Entry 9FAK (electron microscopy, 2.60 A resolution); this record covers chains B and C of the 9 polymer chains in the assembly.

# Chain B
Molecule: Gamma-aminobutyric acid receptor subunit beta-3
Organism: Homo sapiens
Reference sequence: P28472 (GBRB3_HUMAN); residues 7-447 here correspond to UniProt positions 32-472 (UniProt number = residue number + 25)
Amino-acid sequence (441 residues; each row starts with the number of its first residue):
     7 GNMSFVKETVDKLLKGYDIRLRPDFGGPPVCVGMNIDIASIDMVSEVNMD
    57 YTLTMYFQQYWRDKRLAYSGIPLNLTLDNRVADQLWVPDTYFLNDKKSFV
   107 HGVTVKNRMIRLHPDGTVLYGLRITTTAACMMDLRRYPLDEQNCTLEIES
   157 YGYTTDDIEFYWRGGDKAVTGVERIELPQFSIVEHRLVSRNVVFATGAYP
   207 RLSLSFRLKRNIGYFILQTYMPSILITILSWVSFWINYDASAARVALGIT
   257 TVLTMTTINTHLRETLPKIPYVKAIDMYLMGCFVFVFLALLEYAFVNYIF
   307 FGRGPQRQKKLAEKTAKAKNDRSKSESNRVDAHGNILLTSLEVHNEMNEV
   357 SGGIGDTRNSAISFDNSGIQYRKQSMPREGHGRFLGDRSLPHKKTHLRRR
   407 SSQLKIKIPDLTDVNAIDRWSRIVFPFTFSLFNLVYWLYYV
Not modelled in the structure: 7, 318-412
UniProt features mapped onto this chain:
  - binding site (benzamidine): Asp-95 to Tyr-97, Glu-155 to Tyr-157, Phe-200
  - binding site (4-aminobutanoate): Tyr-97, Glu-155, Tyr-157, Thr-202
  - binding site (histamine): Tyr-97, Ser-156, Tyr-157, Thr-202
  - glycosylation (N-linked (GlcNAc...) asparagine): Asn-8, Asn-80, Asn-149
Cystine bridges: Cys-136/Cys-150
Glycans and other covalent adducts: glycan linked to Asn-149

# Chain C
Molecule: Isoform 2 of Gamma-aminobutyric acid receptor subunit gamma-2
Organism: Homo sapiens
Reference sequence: P18507 (GBRG2_HUMAN); residues 25-428 here correspond to UniProt positions 64-467 (UniProt number = residue number + 39)
Amino-acid sequence (405 residues; row label = number of the first residue in the row):
    25 GDVTVILNNLLEGYDNKLRPDIGVKPTLIHTDMYVNSIGPVNAINMEYTI
    75 DIFFAQTWYDRRLKFNSTIKVLRLNSNMVGKIWIPDTFFRNSKKADAHWI
   125 TTPNRMLRIWNDGRVLYTLRLTIDAECQLQLHNFPMDEHSCPLEFSSYGY
   175 PREEIVYQWKRSSVEVGDTRSWRLYQFSFVGLRNTTEVVKTTSGDYVVMS
   225 VYFDLSRRMGYFTIQTYIPCTLIVVLSWVSFWINKDAVPARTSLGITTVL
   275 TMTTLSTIARKSLPKVSYVTAMDLFVSVCFIFVFSALVEYGTLHYFVSNR
   325 KPSKDKDKKKKNPAPTIDIRPRSATIQMNNATHLQERDEEYGYECLDGKD
   375 CASFFCCFEDCRTGAWRHGRIHIRIAKMDSYARIFFPTAFCLFNLVYWVS
   425 YLYLG
Not modelled in the structure: 326-368, 386-395
Differences from the reference sequence: expression tag (429)
Modified positions: Cys-380 (S-palmitoyl-L-cysteine; P1L); Cys-381 (S-palmitoyl-L-cysteine; P1L); Cys-385 (S-palmitoyl-L-cysteine; P1L)
UniProt features mapped onto this chain:
  - glycosylation (N-linked (GlcNAc...) asparagine): Asn-90, Asn-208
Cystine bridges: Cys-151/Cys-165
Glycans and other covalent adducts: N-acetylglucosamine (NAG) linked to Asn-208

# How chain B and chain C interact
Residue-residue contacts - 91 pairs, chain B then chain C:
  Met-9(B) with Leu-42(C), hydrophobic; Arg-43(C); Ile-46(C), hydrophobic; Arg-86(C)
  Val-12(B) with Leu-42(C), hydrophobic
  Lys-13(B) with Gly-37(C); Asp-39(C); Leu-42(C)
  Val-16(B) with Lys-41(C)
  Asp-17(B) with Asp-39(C)
  Leu-20(B) with Lys-41(C)
  Ser-46(B) with Glu-150(C)
  Asp-48(B) with Lys-117(C), salt bridge
  Tyr-62(B) with Phe-112(C); Arg-114(C); Tyr-172(C), hydrophobic
  Gln-64(B) with Thr-216(C), hydrogen bond; Ser-217(C)
  Asn-80(B) with Glu-178(C)
  Thr-82(B) with Gly-173(C); Tyr-174(C); Glu-178(C), hydrogen bond
  Leu-83(B) with Leu-42(C), hydrophobic; Tyr-174(C)
  Asp-84(B) with Lys-41(C), hydrogen bond (backbone-backbone); Tyr-174(C)
  Arg-86(B) with Asn-40(C); Gly-104(C), hydrogen bond (side chain-backbone)
  Phe-105(B) with Lys-118(C)
  His-107(B) with Ser-116(C); Lys-117(C)
  Val-109(B) with Thr-111(C); Phe-112(C); Ala-119(C); Asp-120(C); Ala-121(C); Leu-145(C), hydrophobic
  Thr-110(B) with Thr-111(C), hydrogen bond (side chain-backbone); Arg-129(C)
  Val-111(B) with Asp-110(C)
  Asn-113(B) with Phe-112(C); Tyr-172(C)
  Arg-114(B) with Tyr-172(C)
  Met-115(B) with Tyr-172(C); Gly-173(C); Ser-217(C); Tyr-220(C)
  Arg-117(B) with Gly-173(C), hydrogen bond (side chain-backbone); Pro-175(C); Ser-217(C), hydrogen bond (side chain-backbone); Tyr-220(C), hydrogen bond
  Gly-127(B) with Tyr-172(C)
  Leu-128(B) with Tyr-172(C), hydrogen bond (backbone-side chain)
  Arg-129(B) with Phe-112(C); Phe-113(C), hydrogen bond (side chain-backbone); Arg-114(C), hydrogen bond (side chain-backbone); Ser-116(C), hydrogen bond (side chain-backbone); Tyr-172(C), hydrogen bond (backbone-side chain)
  Pro-184(B) with Lys-289(C)
  Gln-185(B) with Lys-289(C)
  Asn-217(B) with Ser-291(C)
  Gly-219(B) with Ser-291(C)
  Tyr-220(B) with Arg-284(C); Lys-289(C); Val-290(C); Ser-291(C), hydrogen bond (backbone-side chain)
  Leu-223(B) with Arg-284(C); Val-293(C), hydrophobic
  Gln-224(B) with Thr-281(C); Arg-284(C)
  Leu-231(B) with Phe-304(C), hydrophobic
  Ile-234(B) with Phe-308(C), hydrophobic
  Leu-235(B) with Val-273(C), hydrophobic; Phe-308(C), hydrophobic; Leu-311(C), hydrophobic
  Trp-241(B) with Tyr-319(C); Asn-323(C), hydrogen bond (backbone-side chain)
  Ile-242(B) with Asn-323(C), hydrogen bond (backbone-side chain)
  Asn-243(B) with His-318(C); Asn-323(C)
  Ala-246(B) with Val-262(C), hydrophobic
  Ala-248(B) with Pro-263(C), hydrophobic
  Ala-249(B) with Val-262(C), hydrophobic; Pro-263(C), hydrophobic; Thr-266(C)
  Leu-253(B) with Thr-266(C); Ile-270(C), hydrophobic
  Thr-256(B) with Ile-270(C)
  Thr-260(B) with Leu-274(C)
  Arg-428(B) with Tyr-319(C); Asn-323(C)
Interface residues without a listed pair, chain B (62 interface residues in all): Asn-41, Ala-45, Met-49, Tyr-66, Leu-79, Val-87, Gln-90, Thr-131, Glu-182, Ile-218, Pro-228, Ile-232, Thr-257, Ile-264, Thr-271
Interface residues without a listed pair, chain C (68 interface residues in all): Tyr-38, Pro-44, Asp-45, Gly-47, Asn-69, Phe-78, Ile-106, Trp-107, Ile-108, Pro-109, Asn-115, Leu-143, Gln-152, Thr-277, Ser-280, Tyr-292, Asp-297, Val-312, Ser-322

# Summary
62 residues of chain B and 68 residues of chain C are in contact; the contacts include 16 hydrogen bonds and 1
salt bridge. Among the polar pairs are Asp-48(B)/Lys-117(C), Gln-64(B)/Thr-216(C) and Thr-82(B)/Glu-178(C).
Chain B is Gamma-aminobutyric acid receptor subunit beta-3 and chain C is Isoform 2 of Gamma-aminobutyric acid
receptor subunit gamma-2, both from Homo sapiens; the structure, CryoEM structure of human full-length
alpha1beta3gamma2 GABA(A) receptor in complex with GARLH4, the TMD of Neuroligin2 ..., was determined by
electron microscopy.
